9FWF - chains A and B of the 4 polymer chains in the assembly; structure by electron microscopy, 3.30 A resolution.

Chain A (and B):
Protein: N-VelcroVax HBcAg with SUMO-Affimer inserted at N-terminus
From: synthetic construct
Notes: chain B of this document is another copy of the same molecule, construct and numbering; everything in this record applies to it too
Chain sequence (300 residues; row label = number of the first residue in the row):
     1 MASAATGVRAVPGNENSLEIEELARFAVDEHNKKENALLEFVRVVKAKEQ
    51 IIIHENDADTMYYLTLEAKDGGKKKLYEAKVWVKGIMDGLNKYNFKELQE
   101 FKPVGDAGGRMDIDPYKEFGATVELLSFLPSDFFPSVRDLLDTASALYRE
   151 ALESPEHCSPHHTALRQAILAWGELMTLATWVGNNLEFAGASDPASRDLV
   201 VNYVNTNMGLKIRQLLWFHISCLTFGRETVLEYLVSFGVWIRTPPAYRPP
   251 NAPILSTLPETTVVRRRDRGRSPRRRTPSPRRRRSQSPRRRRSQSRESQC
Unresolved in the structure: 1-13, 53-58, 84-88, 187-197, 259-300 (chain B: 1-13, 53-58, 84-88, 185-193, 259-300)

Chain A / chain B interface:
Pairs across the interface - 77 pairs, chain A then chain B:
  R43(A) - P194(B)
  R43(A) - D198(B)  salt bridge
  V45(A) - D198(B)
  K46(A) - D198(B)  hydrogen bond (side chain-backbone)
  K74(A) - G183(B)
  K74(A) - N184(B)
  P103(A) - R138(B)  hydrogen bond (backbone-side chain)
  V104(A) - M176(B)
  G105(A) - M176(B)
  D106(A) - L141(B)
  D106(A) - D142(B)
  A107(A) - M176(B)  hydrophobic
  R110(A) - R149(B)  hydrogen bond (backbone-side chain)
  M111(A) - S145(B)
  M111(A) - L152(B)  hydrophobic
  M111(A) - E153(B)
  M111(A) - I169(B)  hydrophobic
  D112(A) - E153(B)  hydrogen bond (backbone-side chain)
  I113(A) - L152(B)
  I113(A) - R166(B)
  I113(A) - L170(B)  hydrophobic
  P115(A) - Q167(B)
  P115(A) - L170(B)  hydrophobic
  K117(A) - E153(B)
  K117(A) - P155(B)
  E118(A) - P155(B)
  E118(A) - H157(B)  salt bridge
  E118(A) - T163(B)  hydrogen bond
  E118(A) - R166(B)  salt bridge
  E118(A) - Q167(B)
  F119(A) - H157(B)
  R138(A) - V104(B)
  R138(A) - G105(B)
  L141(A) - D106(B)
  D142(A) - R110(B)
  S145(A) - R110(B)  hydrogen bond
  S145(A) - M111(B)
  R149(A) - R110(B)  hydrogen bond (side chain-backbone)
  R149(A) - M111(B)
  L152(A) - M111(B)  hydrophobic
  L152(A) - I113(B)
  E153(A) - M111(B)
  E153(A) - D112(B)  hydrogen bond (side chain-backbone)
  E153(A) - K117(B)
  P155(A) - K117(B)
  E156(A) - E118(B)
  H157(A) - E118(B)  salt bridge
  H157(A) - F119(B)
  H157(A) - P160(B)
  P160(A) - H157(B)
  T163(A) - E118(B)  hydrogen bond
  T163(A) - P160(B)
  A164(A) - Q167(B)
  R166(A) - I113(B)
  R166(A) - E118(B)  salt bridge
  Q167(A) - A164(B)
  Q167(A) - Q167(B)
  Q167(A) - L215(B)
  I169(A) - I113(B)  hydrophobic
  L170(A) - I113(B)
  L170(A) - P115(B)  hydrophobic
  E174(A) - M208(B)
  E174(A) - K211(B)
  L178(A) - L178(B)  hydrophobic
  L178(A) - Y203(B)  hydrophobic
  L178(A) - V204(B)  hydrophobic
  L178(A) - M208(B)  hydrophobic
  W181(A) - L199(B)  hydrophobic
  W181(A) - Y203(B)
  L199(A) - W181(B)  hydrophobic
  V200(A) - W181(B)  hydrophobic
  Y203(A) - L178(B)  hydrophobic
  Y203(A) - W181(B)
  M208(A) - E174(B)
  M208(A) - L175(B)
  M208(A) - L178(B)  hydrophobic
  K211(A) - E174(B)  salt bridge
Interface residues without a listed pair, chain A (50 interface residues in all): L76, K102, D114, A144, A171, T177, V182, N184
Interface residues without a listed pair, chain B (52 interface residues in all): K73, S154, E156, A171, T177, T180, V200, V201, N202, N205

In short:
The interface between chain A and chain B involves 50 residues on one side and 52 on the other, with 9
hydrogen bonds and 6 salt bridges. Among the polar pairs are R43(A)-D198(B), E118(A)-H157(B) and
E118(A)-R166(B).
Both chains are N-VelcroVax HBcAg with SUMO-Affimer inserted at N-terminus (synthetic construct). Entry 9FWF
(N-VelcroVax HBcAg with SUMO-Affimer inserted at N-terminus (T=4 VLP)) was determined by electron microscopy
together with 9FWE from the same study.
